4CHA - chains B and C of the 6 polymer chains in the assembly; structure by X-ray diffraction, 1.68 A resolution.

Chain B:
Molecule: Alpha-chymotrypsin A
Organism: Bos taurus
Notes: EC 3.4.21.1
UniProt: P00766 (CTRA_BOVIN); numbering as in UniProt (aligned over 16-146)
Sequence (131 residues; each row starts with the number of its first residue):
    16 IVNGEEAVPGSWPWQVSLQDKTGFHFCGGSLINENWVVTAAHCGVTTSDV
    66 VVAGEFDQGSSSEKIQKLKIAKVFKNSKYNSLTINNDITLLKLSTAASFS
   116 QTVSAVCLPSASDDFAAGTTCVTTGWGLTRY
Cystine bridges: C42-C58
Swiss-Prot annotation at these positions:
  - active site (Charge relay system): H57, D102

Chain C:
Molecule: Alpha-chymotrypsin A
Organism: Bos taurus
Notes: EC 3.4.21.1
UniProt: P00766 (CTRA_BOVIN); residues 149-245 here = UniProt positions 149-245
Sequence (97 residues; each row starts with the number of its first residue):
   149 ANTPDRLQQASLPLLSNTNCKKYWGTKIKDAMICAGASGVSSCMGDSGGP
   199 LVCKKNGAWTLVGIVSWGSSTCSTSTPGVYARVTALVNWVQQTLAAN
Cystine bridges: C168-C182, C191-C220
Swiss-Prot annotation at these positions:
  - active site: S195 (Charge relay system)

How chain B and chain C interact:
Cross-chain cystine bridges: C136(B)-C201(C)
Pairs across the interface - 157 pairs, chain B then chain C:
  I16(B) with Q156(C); A158(C), hydrophobic; S189(C); D194(C), hydrogen bond (backbone-side chain)
  V17(B) with V188(C); S189(C), hydrogen bond (backbone-backbone); C191(C), hydrophobic; T222(C)
  N18(B) with G187(C); V188(C); T222(C)
  G19(B) with Q156(C); Q157(C)
  E20(B) with Q156(C); Q157(C), hydrogen bond (backbone-backbone); A158(C)
  E21(B) with R154(C), salt bridge; L155(C); Q156(C)
  A22(B) with L155(C), hydrogen bond (backbone-backbone); Q157(C)
  W27(B) with Q157(C), hydrogen bond; W207(C), hydrophobic
  W29(B) with W207(C), hydrophobic
  Q30(B) with L155(C); P198(C)
  H40(B) with G193(C), hydrogen bond (side chain-backbone)
  C42(B) with S195(C), hydrogen bond (side chain-backbone)
  G43(B) with S195(C), hydrogen bond (backbone-backbone); G196(C); G197(C)
  G44(B) with G196(C)
  S45(B) with P198(C)
  I47(B) with L242(C), hydrophobic
  N48(B) with L242(C)
  W51(B) with L242(C), hydrophobic; N245(C)
  V53(B) with L209(C), hydrophobic; I212(C), hydrophobic
  T54(B) with G196(C); I212(C)
  A55(B) with G196(C); I212(C); V213(C)
  H57(B) with S195(C), hydrogen bond; V213(C); S214(C)
  F71(B) with D153(C); R154(C); L155(C), hydrogen bond (backbone-backbone)
  D72(B) with D153(C); R154(C), salt bridge
  Q73(B) with D153(C), hydrogen bond (backbone-backbone)
  F89(B) with W237(C); T241(C); N245(C)
  K90(B) with W237(C)
  N91(B) with W237(C)
  T98(B) with K177(C); M180(C)
  I99(B) with M180(C); S214(C); W215(C)
  N100(B) with K177(C); A179(C); M180(C)
  N101(B) with A179(C); L234(C)
  D102(B) with S214(C), hydrogen bond; A229(C)
  I103(B) with I212(C), hydrophobic; L234(C), hydrophobic; W237(C), hydrophobic; V238(C), hydrophobic
  L105(B) with W237(C), hydrophobic; V238(C), hydrophobic
  K107(B) with N245(C), hydrogen bond (side chain-backbone)
  V121(B) with V200(C), hydrophobic; W207(C); L209(C)
  C122(B) with A206(C), hydrophobic; W207(C), hydrogen bond (backbone-backbone); T208(C); L209(C), hydrogen bond (backbone-backbone)
  L123(B) with T208(C); V238(C), hydrophobic; Q239(C)
  P124(B) with T208(C); L209(C); V231(C); V235(C)
  S125(B) with T232(C), hydrogen bond (backbone-side chain); V235(C)
  A126(B) with T232(C); V235(C); N236(C)
  D128(B) with K203(C), salt bridge; T232(C), hydrogen bond (backbone-side chain)
  F130(B) with L162(C); C201(C), hydrophobic; T208(C); V210(C), hydrophobic
  A131(B) with L162(C)
  A132(B) with L162(C); S164(C)
  G133(B) with L162(C), hydrogen bond (backbone-backbone)
  T134(B) with L160(C); P161(C); L162(C), hydrogen bond (backbone-backbone)
  T135(B) with S159(C); L160(C)
  C136(B) with S159(C), hydrogen bond (backbone-side chain); L160(C), hydrogen bond (backbone-backbone); L162(C), hydrophobic; L199(C), hydrophobic; V200(C); C201(C), disulfide
  V137(B) with A158(C); L160(C); P198(C); L199(C); V200(C), hydrogen bond (backbone-backbone); W207(C), hydrophobic
  T138(B) with Q157(C); A158(C), hydrogen bond (backbone-backbone); L160(C); S190(C); P198(C), hydrogen bond (side chain-backbone); V213(C)
  T139(B) with Q156(C); Q157(C); P198(C)
  G140(B) with L155(C); Q156(C), hydrogen bond (backbone-backbone); D194(C)
  W141(B) with P152(C); D153(C), hydrogen bond (side chain-backbone); R154(C); L155(C); D194(C)
  G142(B) with P152(C); C191(C); M192(C); G193(C); D194(C), hydrogen bond (backbone-side chain)
  L143(B) with N150(C); T151(C); C191(C); M192(C), hydrogen bond (backbone-backbone)
  T144(B) with N150(C), hydrogen bond (backbone-backbone); P152(C)
  R145(B) with N150(C)
  Y146(B) with N150(C), hydrogen bond (backbone-side chain); M192(C), hydrophobic; S218(C); T219(C); C220(C), hydrophobic
Other interface residues (no listed pair), chain B (65 interface residues in all): V23, S26, C58, G74, T104
Other interface residues (no listed pair), chain C (60 interface residues in all): L163, Y228

Overview:
65 residues of chain B face 60 of chain C across their interface, with 1 disulfide bond, 30 hydrogen bonds and
3 salt bridges. Polar pairs include E21(B)-R154(C), D72(B)-R154(C) and D128(B)-K203(C).
Chain B is Alpha-chymotrypsin A and chain C is Alpha-chymotrypsin A, both from Bos taurus; the structure,
Structure of alpha-*chymotrypsin refined at 1.68 angstroms resolution, was determined by X-ray diffraction.
